PDB entry 3WFQ | X-ray diffraction, 3.62 A resolution | chains A and E

# Chain A
Molecule: 73-nt RNA strand
Sequence (73 nucleotides; numbered 1 to 73; the number before each row is that of its first residue):
     1 GGCCAGGUAGCUCAGUUGGUAGAGCACUGGACUGAAAAUCCAGGUGUCGG
    51 CGGUUCGAUUCCGCCCCUGGCCA

# Chain E
Name: Poly A polymerase
Source organism: synthetic construct
Notes: EC 2.7.7.72
UniProtKB: O67911 (O67911_AQUAE); numbering as in UniProt (aligned over 16-448)
Amino-acid sequence (512 residues; row label = number of the first residue in the row; X marks 79 residues of unknown identity (built as UNK)):
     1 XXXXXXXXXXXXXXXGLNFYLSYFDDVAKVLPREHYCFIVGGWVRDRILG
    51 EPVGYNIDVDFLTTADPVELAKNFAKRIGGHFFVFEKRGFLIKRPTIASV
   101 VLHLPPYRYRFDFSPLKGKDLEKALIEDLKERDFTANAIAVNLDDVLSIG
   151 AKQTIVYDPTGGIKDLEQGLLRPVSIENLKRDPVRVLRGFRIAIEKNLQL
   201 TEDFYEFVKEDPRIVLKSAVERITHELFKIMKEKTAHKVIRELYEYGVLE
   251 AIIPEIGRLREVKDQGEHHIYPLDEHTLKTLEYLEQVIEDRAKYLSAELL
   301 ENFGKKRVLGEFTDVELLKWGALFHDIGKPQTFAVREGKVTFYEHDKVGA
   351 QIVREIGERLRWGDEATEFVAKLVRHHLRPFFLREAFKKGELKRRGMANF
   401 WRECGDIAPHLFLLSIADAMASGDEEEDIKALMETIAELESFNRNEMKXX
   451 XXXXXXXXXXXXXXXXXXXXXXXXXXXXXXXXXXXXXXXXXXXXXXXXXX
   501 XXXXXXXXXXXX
Disordered / not traced: 1-4, 8-15, 87-94, 148-153, 265-271, 335-341, 449-471, 489-490, 505-512

# How chain A and chain E interact
Contacting residue pairs (16; chain A residue first):
  G1(A) with Phe83(E), stacking on the base
  C3(A) with Leu309(E), sugar contact
  C4(A) with Glu365(E), phosphate contact
  A5(A) with Asp364(E), hydrogen bond to the phosphate
  G70(A) with Glu221(E), hydrogen bond to the sugar
  C71(A) with Glu221(E), sugar contact
  C72(A) with Phe83(E), base contact; Phe85(E), base contact; Arg110(E), hydrogen bond to the sugar; Arg222(E), salt bridge to the phosphate
  A73(A) with Val184(E), phosphate contact; Arg188(E), sugar contact; Arg222(E), hydrogen bond to the phosphate; His225(E), hydrogen bond to the base; Glu226(E), hydrogen bond to the sugar; Glu311(E), base contact
Also at the interface, not in a pair above, chain A (10 interface residues in all): G19, C56
Also at the interface, not in a pair above, chain E (22 interface residues in all): His81, Phe82, Val101, Arg191, Ala219, Lys229, Arg361, Trp362, Gly363

# Overview
Chain A and chain E form an interface of 10 and 22 residues respectively; the contacts include 6 hydrogen
bonds, 1 salt bridge and 1 aromatic stacking contact. Polar contacts include A73(A)-His225(E),
G70(A)-Glu221(E) and C72(A)-Arg110(E).
Here chain A is a 73-nt RNA strand and chain E is Poly A polymerase (synthetic construct). Entry 3WFQ (tRNA
processing enzyme complex 1) was determined by X-ray diffraction together with 3WFO, 3WFP, 3WFR and 3WFS from
the same study.
